PDB entry 8CXU | X-ray diffraction, 2.28 A resolution | chains A and D of the 3 polymer chains in the assembly

[Chain A]
Name: Site-specific DNA-methyltransferase (adenine-specific)
Organism: Clostridioides difficile 630
Notes: EC 2.1.1.72
Reference sequence: Q183J3 (Q183J3_CLOD6); numbering as in UniProt (aligned over 1-577)
Sequence (578 residues; numbered 0 to 577; the number before each row is that of its first residue; numbering starts at 0):
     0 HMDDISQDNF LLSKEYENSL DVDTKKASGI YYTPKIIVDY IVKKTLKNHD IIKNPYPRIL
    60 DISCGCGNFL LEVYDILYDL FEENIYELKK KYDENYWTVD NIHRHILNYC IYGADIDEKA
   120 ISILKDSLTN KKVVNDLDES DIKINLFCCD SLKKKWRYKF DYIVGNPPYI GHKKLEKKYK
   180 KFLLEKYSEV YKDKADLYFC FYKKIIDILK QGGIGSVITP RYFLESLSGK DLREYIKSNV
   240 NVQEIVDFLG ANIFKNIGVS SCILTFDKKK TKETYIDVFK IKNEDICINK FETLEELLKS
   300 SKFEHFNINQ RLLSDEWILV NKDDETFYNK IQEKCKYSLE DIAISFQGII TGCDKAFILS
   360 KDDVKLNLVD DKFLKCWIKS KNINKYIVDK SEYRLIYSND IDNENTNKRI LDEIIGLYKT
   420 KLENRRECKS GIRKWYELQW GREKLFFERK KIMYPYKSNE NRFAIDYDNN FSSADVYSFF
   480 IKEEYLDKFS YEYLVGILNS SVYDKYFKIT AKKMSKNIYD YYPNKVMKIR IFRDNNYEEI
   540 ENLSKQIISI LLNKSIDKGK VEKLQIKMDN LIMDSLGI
Unresolved in the structure: 0-27, 132-136
Differences from the reference sequence: expression tag (0)
Ion coordination: K+ site 1: Lys88, Lys89, Tyr91, Glu93; K+ site 2: Gly249, Ala250, Asn251, Val258, Ser259
Residues lining bound ligands: T96 (N-[(4-aminophenyl)methyl]adenosine): Gly28, Ile29, Tyr30, Ile61, Ser62, Gly64, Asp114, Ile115, Asp116, Cys148, Asp149, Ser150, Leu151, Asn165, Pro166, Pro167, Tyr178, Leu196, Phe200
From the paper describing this entry:
  - binding site for T96: Asp149, Tyr178

[Chain D]
Molecule: DNA Strand 1
Sequence (14 nucleotides; row label = number of the first residue in the row):
     1 TTCAAAAAGT CCCA

[How chain A and chain D interact]
Residue-residue contacts (46; chain A residue first):
  Tyr30(A) - DA8(D)  stacking on the base
  Asn165(A) - DA8(D)  hydrogen bond to the base
  Pro166(A) - DA8(D)  hydrogen bond to the base
  Pro167(A) - DA8(D)  base contact
  Tyr168(A) - DA8(D)  stacking on the base
  His171(A) - DA5(D)  base contact
  His171(A) - DA6(D)  hydrogen bond to the base
  Lys172(A) - DA6(D)  base contact
  Lys173(A) - DA8(D)  salt bridge to the phosphate
  Lys173(A) - DT10(D)  salt bridge to the phosphate
  Lys193(A) - DA5(D)  base contact
  Lys193(A) - DA6(D)  sugar contact
  Tyr221(A) - DA7(D)  sugar contact
  Ser225(A) - DA6(D)  phosphate contact
  Leu226(A) - DA6(D)  phosphate contact
  Ser227(A) - DA5(D)  phosphate contact
  Ser227(A) - DA6(D)  hydrogen bond to the phosphate
  Phe253(A) - DA8(D)  base contact
  Ile256(A) - DA8(D)  phosphate contact
  Ile256(A) - DG9(D)  phosphate contact
  Gly257(A) - DA7(D)  sugar contact
  Gly257(A) - DG9(D)  hydrogen bond to the phosphate
  Val258(A) - DA8(D)  sugar contact
  Ser344(A) - DA4(D)  phosphate contact
  Phe345(A) - DA4(D)  phosphate contact
  Gln346(A) - DA4(D)  hydrogen bond to the phosphate
  Gln346(A) - DA5(D)  hydrogen bond to the base
  Ile349(A) - DA5(D)  base contact
  Ile431(A) - DT2(D)  base contact
  Trp439(A) - DT2(D)  base contact
  Trp439(A) - DC3(D)  base contact
  Trp439(A) - DA4(D)  base contact
  Arg441(A) - DC3(D)  salt bridge to the phosphate
  Arg441(A) - DA4(D)  hydrogen bond to the base
  Lys456(A) - DA7(D)  base contact
  Tyr476(A) - DA5(D)  hydrogen bond to the phosphate
  Lys511(A) - DA6(D)  salt bridge to the phosphate
  Lys511(A) - DA7(D)  salt bridge to the phosphate
  Met513(A) - DA7(D)  base contact
  Ser514(A) - DA7(D)  hydrogen bond to the base
  Ser514(A) - DG9(D)  base contact
  Ile517(A) - DA7(D)  base contact
  Tyr521(A) - DA5(D)  phosphate contact
  Tyr521(A) - DA6(D)  hydrogen bond to the base
  Pro522(A) - DA5(D)  phosphate contact
  Asn523(A) - DA5(D)  hydrogen bond to the phosphate
Interface residues without a listed pair, chain A (37 interface residues in all): Gly170, Asp195, Arg425, Glu426
Interface residues without a listed pair, chain D (10 interface residues in all): DT1

[Overview]
37 residues of chain A and 10 residues of chain D are in contact; the contacts include 12 hydrogen bonds, 5
salt bridges and 2 aromatic stacking contacts. Among the polar pairs are Asn165(A)-DA8(D), Pro166(A)-DA8(D)
and His171(A)-DA6(D). Ligands of chain A: compound T96. The paper reports a binding site for T96 at Asp149(A)
and Tyr178(A).
Chain A is Site-specific DNA-methyltransferase (adenine-specific) (Clostridioides difficile 630) and chain D
is DNA Strand 1; the structure, CamA Adenine Methyltransferase Complexed to Cognate Substrate DNA and Compound
2, was determined by X-ray diffraction (same publication as 8CXS, 8CXT, 8CXV, 8CXW, 8CXX, 8CXY and 7 further
entries).
